7KSQ - chains H and L of the 18 polymer chains in the assembly; structure by electron microscopy, 2.80 A resolution.

Chain H:
Protein: PsaH
From: Physcomitrium patens
UniProt: A9TCU9 (A9TCU9_PHYPA); residues 54-140 here correspond to UniProt positions 53-139 (UniProt number = residue number - 1)
Amino-acid sequence (87 residues; each row starts with the number of its first residue):
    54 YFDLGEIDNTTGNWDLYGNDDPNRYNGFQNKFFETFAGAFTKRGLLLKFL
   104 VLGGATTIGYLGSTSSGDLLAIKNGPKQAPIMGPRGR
Small-molecule neighbours:
  - chlorophyll a (CLA), molecule 1: R77, Y78, Q82, F86
  - chlorophyll a (CLA), molecule 2: N79, F81, Q82, F85, F86
  - chlorophyll a (CLA), molecule 3: G107, T110, I111, L114, L123

Chain L:
Protein: PSI subunit V
From: Physcomitrium patens
UniProt: A9S1E1 (A9S1E1_PHYPA); residues 65-224 here correspond to UniProt positions 61-220 (UniProt number = residue number - 4)
Amino-acid sequence (160 residues; row label = number of the first residue in the row):
    65 QVIEPLNGDPFIGGLETPVTSSPLIAWYLSNLPAYRTAVAPLLRGVEIGL
   115 AHGYLLVGPFVLAGPLRNSAVRGEAGSLAAAGLVAILTMCLTIYGIASFK
   165 EGEASKAPSLTLTGRQKAADKLQTAEGWAGFTGGFFFGGLSGVAWAYILL
   215 YVLNLPYPVK
Small-molecule neighbours:
  - beta-carotene (BCR), molecule 1: Y92, L114, A115, Y118, L119, F201, S205, W209
  - beta-carotene (BCR), molecule 2: I112, H116, L151, C154, L155, I157, Y158, W192, F195, F199
  - beta-carotene (BCR), molecule 3: F124, A143, G146, L147, I150
  - chlorophyll a (CLA), molecule 1: I67, L79, T81, P82, V83
  - chlorophyll a (CLA), molecule 2: L79, T81, V83, T84, I89, Y92, L93
  - chlorophyll a (CLA), molecule 3: V83, Y92, L93, L96, P97, A98, E111, I112, A115, H116, L119
  - chlorophyll a (CLA), molecule 4: Y92, N95, L96, P97, R100, L107, V110, E111, L114, A115
  - chlorophyll a (CLA), molecule 5: H116, L119, L120, L147, L151
  - chlorophyll a (CLA), molecule 6: Y118, L119, G122, P123, V125, L126, A210, L214, L219, Y221, V223, K224
  - chlorophyll a (CLA), molecule 7: L120, P123, F124, A127, G128, P129, R131
  - chlorophyll a (CLA), molecule 8: P129, L130, A139, L142, A143, G146, I150, M153
  - chlorophyll a (CLA), molecule 9: L147, I150, Y158, A161, S162

How chain H and chain L interact:
Residue-residue contacts (71):
  Y54(H) - G72(L)
  Y54(H) - D73(L)
  Y54(H) - P74(L)
  D61(H) - L174(L)
  T64(H) - I76(L)
  G65(H) - I76(L)
  N66(H) - P172(L)
  N66(H) - L174(L)
  W67(H) - L70(L)
  W67(H) - N71(L)
  W67(H) - D73(L)
  W67(H) - I76(L)  hydrophobic
  W67(H) - P172(L)
  W67(H) - L174(L)
  W67(H) - T175(L)
  D68(H) - T101(L)
  D68(H) - P172(L)
  D68(H) - L174(L)  hydrogen bond (backbone-backbone)
  D68(H) - T175(L)
  D68(H) - L176(L)  hydrogen bond (backbone-backbone)
  D68(H) - K181(L)  salt bridge
  L69(H) - L70(L)  hydrophobic
  L69(H) - N71(L)
  L69(H) - L176(L)
  Y70(H) - T84(L)
  Y70(H) - L93(L)
  Y70(H) - S94(L)  hydrogen bond (backbone-side chain)
  Y70(H) - Y99(L)
  G71(H) - Y99(L)
  G71(H) - K181(L)
  N72(H) - S94(L)  hydrogen bond (side chain-backbone)
  N72(H) - N95(L)
  N72(H) - Y99(L)  hydrogen bond (backbone-backbone)
  N72(H) - T101(L)  hydrogen bond (backbone-side chain)
  N72(H) - K181(L)
  D73(H) - T101(L)
  D73(H) - K181(L)
  D74(H) - A102(L)
  P75(H) - A102(L)
  P75(H) - V103(L)
  R77(H) - N95(L)
  R77(H) - R100(L)
  Y78(H) - R100(L)
  Y78(H) - E111(L)  hydrogen bond
  N83(H) - L107(L)
  F86(H) - L106(L)
  F86(H) - V110(L)  hydrophobic
  F86(H) - F201(L)  hydrophobic
  E87(H) - L106(L)
  F89(H) - F201(L)  hydrophobic
  A90(H) - L106(L)
  A90(H) - G197(L)
  A90(H) - F201(L)  hydrophobic
  F93(H) - G197(L)
  F93(H) - F200(L)  hydrophobic
  T94(H) - A193(L)
  R96(H) - T156(L)
  R96(H) - G159(L)  hydrogen bond (side chain-backbone)
  R96(H) - I160(L)
  R96(H) - F163(L)  hydrogen bond (side chain-backbone)
  R96(H) - E165(L)  salt bridge
  R96(H) - A189(L)
  R96(H) - A193(L)
  L99(H) - T152(L)
  L99(H) - T196(L)
  L100(H) - T156(L)
  L103(H) - T152(L)
  L103(H) - M153(L)  hydrophobic
  L103(H) - F200(L)  hydrophobic
  L122(H) - L130(L)
  L122(H) - V135(L)  hydrophobic
Other interface residues (no listed pair), chain H (33 interface residues in all): E59, N62, F85, V104, D121
Other interface residues (no listed pair), chain L (46 interface residues in all): F75, R108, A149, I157, G178, Q180, G194

Overview:
Chain H and chain L form an interface of 33 and 46 residues respectively, with 9 hydrogen bonds and 2 salt
bridges. Among the polar pairs are D68(H)-K181(L), R96(H)-E165(L) and Y70(H)-S94(L). 2 chlorophyll a molecules
are bound between chain H and chain L.
Here chain H is PsaH and chain L is PSI subunit V, both from Physcomitrium patens. Entry 7KSQ (The Structure
of the moss PSI-LHCI reveals the evolution of the LHCI antenna) was determined by electron microscopy (same
publication as 7KU5 and 7KUX).
